PDB entry 2WLU | X-ray diffraction, 1.94 A resolution | chain A

Chain A:
Protein: Dps-like peroxide resistance protein
Organism: Streptococcus pyogenes
Notes: EC 1.16.3.1
UniProt: Q5XAZ8 (Q5XAZ8_STRP6); residue numbers follow UniProt; this construct covers 1-175
Sequence (175 residues; each row starts with the number of its first residue):
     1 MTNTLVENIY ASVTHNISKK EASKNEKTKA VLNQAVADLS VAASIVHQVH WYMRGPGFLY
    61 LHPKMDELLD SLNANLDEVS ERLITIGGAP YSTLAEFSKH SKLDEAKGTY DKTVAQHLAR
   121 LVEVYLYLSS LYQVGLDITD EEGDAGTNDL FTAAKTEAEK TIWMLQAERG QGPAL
Disordered / not traced: 1-3, 17-22
Differences from the reference sequence: conflict Val79 (Met in Q5XAZ8)
Ion coordination: Fe ion: His50, Asp77, Glu81 (together with glycerol)

Overview:
His50, Asp77 and Glu81 coordinate a Fe ion ion.
Chain A is Dps-like peroxide resistance protein (Streptococcus pyogenes); the structure, Iron-bound crystal
structure of Streptococcus pyogenes Dpr, was determined by X-ray diffraction (same publication as 2WLA).
